PDB entry 7P5Z | electron microscopy, 3.30 A resolution | chains A and X of the 16 polymer chains in the assembly

== Chain A ==
Name: DNA replication licensing factor MCM2
From: Saccharomyces cerevisiae (strain ATCC 204508 / S288c)
Notes: EC 3.6.4.12
UniProt: P29469 (MCM2_YEAST); numbering as in UniProt (aligned over 1-868)
Sequence (868 residues; numbered 1 to 868; the number before each row is that of its first residue):
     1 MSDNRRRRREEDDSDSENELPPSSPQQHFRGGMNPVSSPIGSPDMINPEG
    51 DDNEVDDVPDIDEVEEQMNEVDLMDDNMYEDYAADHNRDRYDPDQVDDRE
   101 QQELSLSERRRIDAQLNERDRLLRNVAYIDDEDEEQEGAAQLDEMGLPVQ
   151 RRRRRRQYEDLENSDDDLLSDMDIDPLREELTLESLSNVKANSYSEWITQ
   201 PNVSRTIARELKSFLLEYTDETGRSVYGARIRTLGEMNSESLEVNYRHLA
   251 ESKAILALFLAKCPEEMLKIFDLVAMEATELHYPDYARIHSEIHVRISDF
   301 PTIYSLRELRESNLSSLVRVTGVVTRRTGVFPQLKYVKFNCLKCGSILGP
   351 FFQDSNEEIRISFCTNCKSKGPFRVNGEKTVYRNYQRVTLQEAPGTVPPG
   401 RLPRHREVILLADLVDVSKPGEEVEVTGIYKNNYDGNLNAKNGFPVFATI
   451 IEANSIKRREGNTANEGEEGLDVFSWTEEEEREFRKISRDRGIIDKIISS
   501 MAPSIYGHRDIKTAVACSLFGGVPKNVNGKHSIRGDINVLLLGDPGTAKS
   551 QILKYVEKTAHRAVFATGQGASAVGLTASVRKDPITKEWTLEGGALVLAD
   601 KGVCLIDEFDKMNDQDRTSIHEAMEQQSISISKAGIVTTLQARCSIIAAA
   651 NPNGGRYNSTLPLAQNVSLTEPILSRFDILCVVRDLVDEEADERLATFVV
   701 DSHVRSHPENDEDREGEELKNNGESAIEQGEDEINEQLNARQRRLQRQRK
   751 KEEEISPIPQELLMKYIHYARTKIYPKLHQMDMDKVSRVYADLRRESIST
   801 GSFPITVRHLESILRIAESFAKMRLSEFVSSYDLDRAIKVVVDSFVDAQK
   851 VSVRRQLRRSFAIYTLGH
Not modelled in the structure: 1-182, 460-472, 710-755, 865-868
Metal / ion sites: Zn2+: Cys341, Cys344, Cys364, Cys367; Mg2+: Ser550 (together with ATP)
Small-molecule neighbours:
  - ADP: Ile533, Arg676, Val807, Arg808, Glu811
  - ATP (adenosine-5'-triphosphate): Ile505, Tyr506, His508, Asp544, Pro545, Gly546, Thr547, Ala548, Lys549, Ser550, Gln551, Asn651, Leu695, Val699
Swiss-Prot annotation at these positions:
  - zinc finger: Cys341 to Cys367 (C4-type)
  - motif: Ser675 to Asp678 (Arginine finger)
  - binding site (ATP): Gly543 to Ser550
  - modified residue (Phosphoserine): Ser14, Ser16, Ser23, Ser164, Ser170
  - natural variant: Glu392 (E392K: In allele MCM2-1)
  - mutagenesis: Cys364 (C364Y/F/S/H: Loss of activity), Cys367 (C367Y/F/S/H: Loss of activity), Lys549 (K549A: Reduces MCM2-7 complex helicase activity. Abolishes MCM2-7 complex helicase activity; when associated with MCM5 A-422. Reduces MCM2-7 complex helicase activity; when associated with MCM3 A-415), Arg676 (R676A: Loss of MCM2-7 complex helicase activity)

== Chain X ==
Molecule: 53-nt DNA strand
Sequence (53 nucleotides; row label = number of the first residue in the row):
     1 GCATGCATGCGCATGCATGCATGCATGCTGCATGCATGCATGCGCATGCA
    51 TGC

== Chain A / chain X interface ==
Residue-residue contacts - 5 pairs, chain A then chain X:
  Arg360(A) with DT26(X), salt bridge to the phosphate
  Gly371(A) with DG27(X), phosphate contact
  Pro372(A) with DG27(X), phosphate contact
  Lys587(A) with DG15(X), phosphate contact; DC16(X), phosphate contact
Other interface residues (no listed pair), chain A (7 interface residues in all): Lys370, Phe373, Lys582

== Overview ==
7 residues of chain A and 4 residues of chain X are in contact, with 1 salt bridge. The salt-bridged pair is
Arg360(A)-DT26(X). Ligands of chain A: ATP and ADP. UniProt lists 8 ATP-binding residues and 4 mutagenesis
sites on chain A.
Here chain A is DNA replication licensing factor MCM2 (Saccharomyces cerevisiae (strain ATCC 204508 / S288c))
and chain X is a 53-nt DNA strand. Entry 7P5Z (Structure of a DNA-loaded MCM double hexamer engaged with the
Dbf4-dependent kinase) was determined by electron microscopy (same publication as 7P30).
